Entry 8URW (electron microscopy, 2.79 A resolution); this record covers chains C and R of the 10 polymer chains in the assembly.

Chain C:
Molecule: DNA-directed RNA polymerase subunit beta
From: Synechococcus elongatus
Notes: EC 2.7.7.6
UniProt: Q31N17 (RPOB_SYNE7); residue numbers follow UniProt; this construct covers 1-1100
Sequence (1100 residues; each row starts with the number of its first residue):
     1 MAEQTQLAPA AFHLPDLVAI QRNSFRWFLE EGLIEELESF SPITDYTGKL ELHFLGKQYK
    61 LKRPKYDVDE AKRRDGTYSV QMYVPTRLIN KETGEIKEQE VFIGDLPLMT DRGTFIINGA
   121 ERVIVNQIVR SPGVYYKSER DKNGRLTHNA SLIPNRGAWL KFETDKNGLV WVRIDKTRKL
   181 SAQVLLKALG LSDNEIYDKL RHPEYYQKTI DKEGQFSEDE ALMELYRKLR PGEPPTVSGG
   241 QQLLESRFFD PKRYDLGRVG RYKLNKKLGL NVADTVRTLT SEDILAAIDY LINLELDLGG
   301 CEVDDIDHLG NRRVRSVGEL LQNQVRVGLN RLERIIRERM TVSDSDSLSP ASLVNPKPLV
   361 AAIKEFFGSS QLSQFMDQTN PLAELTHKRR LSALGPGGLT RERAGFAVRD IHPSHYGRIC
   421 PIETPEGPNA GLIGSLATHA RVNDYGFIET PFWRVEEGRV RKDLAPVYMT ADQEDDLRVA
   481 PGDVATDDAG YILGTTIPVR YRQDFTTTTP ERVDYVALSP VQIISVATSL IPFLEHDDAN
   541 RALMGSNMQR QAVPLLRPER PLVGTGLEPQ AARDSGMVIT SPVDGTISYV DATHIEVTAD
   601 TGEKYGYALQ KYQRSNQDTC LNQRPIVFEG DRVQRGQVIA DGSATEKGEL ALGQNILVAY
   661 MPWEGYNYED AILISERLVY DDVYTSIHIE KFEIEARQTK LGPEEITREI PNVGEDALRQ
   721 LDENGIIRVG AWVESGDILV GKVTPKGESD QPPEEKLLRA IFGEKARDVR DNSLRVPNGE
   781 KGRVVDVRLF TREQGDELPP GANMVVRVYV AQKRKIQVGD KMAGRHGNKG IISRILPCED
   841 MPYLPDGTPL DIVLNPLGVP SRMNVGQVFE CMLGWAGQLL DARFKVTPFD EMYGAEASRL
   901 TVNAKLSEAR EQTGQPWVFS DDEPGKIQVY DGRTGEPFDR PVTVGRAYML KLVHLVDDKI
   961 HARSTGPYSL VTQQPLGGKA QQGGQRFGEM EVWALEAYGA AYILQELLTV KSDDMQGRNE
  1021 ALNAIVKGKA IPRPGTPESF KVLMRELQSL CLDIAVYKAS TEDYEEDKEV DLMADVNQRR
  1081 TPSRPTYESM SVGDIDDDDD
Disordered / not traced: 1-9, 1090-1100
Residues lining bound ligands: CTP (cytidine-5'-triphosphate): Arg-541, Asp-670, Lys-829, Arg-862

Chain R:
Molecule: 21-nt RNA strand
Sequence (21 nucleotides; row label = number of the first residue in the row; numbering starts at 0):
     0 AGCAUUCAAA GAGGAGAGGU A
Disordered / not traced: 0-6

How chain C and chain R interact:
Residue-residue contacts - 23 pairs, chain C then chain R:
  Gln-371(C) / A16(R)  phosphate contact
  Gln-374(C) / A16(R)  sugar contact
  Arg-401(C) / A16(R)  salt bridge to the phosphate
  Arg-401(C) / G17(R)  salt bridge to the phosphate
  Glu-426(C) / U19(R)  phosphate contact
  Asn-429(C) / G17(R)  phosphate contact
  Ile-433(C) / G17(R)  phosphate contact
  Gln-551(C) / G18(R)  phosphate contact
  Gln-551(C) / U19(R)  hydrogen bond to the phosphate
  Glu-748(C) / A8(R)  phosphate contact
  Asp-750(C) / A7(R)  phosphate contact
  Gln-751(C) / A7(R)  hydrogen bond to the phosphate
  Arg-770(C) / A8(R)  sugar contact
  Arg-770(C) / A9(R)  salt bridge to the phosphate
  Lys-821(C) / U19(R)  phosphate contact
  Lys-821(C) / A20(R)  salt bridge to the phosphate
  Lys-829(C) / A20(R)  salt bridge to the phosphate
  Pro-967(C) / G10(R)  base contact
  Ser-969(C) / G12(R)  hydrogen bond to the phosphate
  Leu-970(C) / A11(R)  sugar contact
  Leu-976(C) / G12(R)  phosphate contact
  Arg-1084(C) / A9(R)  hydrogen bond to the base
  Arg-1084(C) / G10(R)  hydrogen bond to the base
Also at the interface, not in a pair above, chain C (20 interface residues in all): His-954, Gln-982
Also at the interface, not in a pair above, chain R (12 interface residues in all): G15

In short:
20 residues of chain C and 12 residues of chain R are in contact; the contacts include 5 hydrogen bonds and 5
salt bridges. Among the polar pairs are Arg-1084(C)/A9(R), Arg-1084(C)/G10(R) and Gln-551(C)/U19(R). Bound to
chain C: CTP.
Here chain C is DNA-directed RNA polymerase subunit beta (Synechococcus elongatus) and chain R is a 21-nt RNA
strand. Entry 8URW (Cyanobacterial RNA polymerase elongation complex with NusG and CTP) was determined by
electron microscopy, deposited together with 8SYI and 8EMB.
